PDB entry 7RL4 | electron microscopy, 2.86 A resolution | chains A and H of the 20 polymer chains in the assembly

== Chain A (and H) ==
Name: Major prion protein
Source organism: Homo sapiens
Notes: chain H of this document is another copy of the same molecule, construct and numbering; everything in this record applies to it too
UniProtKB: P04156 (PRIO_HUMAN); numbering as in UniProt (aligned over 23-144)
Sequence (126 residues; each row starts with the number of its first residue):
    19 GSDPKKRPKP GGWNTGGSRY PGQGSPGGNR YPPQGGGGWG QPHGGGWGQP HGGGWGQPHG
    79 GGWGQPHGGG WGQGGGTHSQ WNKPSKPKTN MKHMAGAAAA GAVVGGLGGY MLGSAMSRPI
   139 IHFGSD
Not modelled in the structure: 19-107, 142-144
Construct notes: expression tag (19-22)
What the authors report for this chain:
  - contacts within the chain: Met112-Ala116 (hydrophobic contact), Ala115-Ala118 (hydrophobic contact), Met112-Ala117 (hydrophobic contact), Val121-Leu125 (hydrophobic contact), Ala115-Val121 (hydrophobic contact)
  - self-association interface (contacts with another copy of this molecule): Met112, Ala116, Ala117, Ala120, Val122, Tyr128, Met129, Leu130, Ser132, Ala133, Arg136, Ile139, Phe141
  - specificity-determining residues: Ile139 (proposed by the authors, not directly observed)

== How chain A and chain H interact ==
Pairs across the interface - 4 pairs, chain A then chain H:
  Lys110(A) - Phe141(H)
  Ala118(A) - Ser135(H)
  Gly119(A) - Ala133(H)
  Gly119(A) - Ser135(H)
Interface residues without a listed pair, chain A (6 interface residues in all): His111, Met112, Ala117
Interface residues without a listed pair, chain H (5 interface residues in all): Pro137, Ile139

== In short ==
6 residues of chain A face 5 of chain H across their interface. The paper reports the specificity determinant
Ile139(A); a self-association interface involving Met112(A), Ala116(A) and Ala117(A) among others.
Chain A and chain H are both Major prion protein (Homo sapiens); the structure, Cryo-EM structure of human
PrP23-144 amyloid fibrils, was determined by electron microscopy, deposited together with 8DJA.
